Entry 2D2C (X-ray diffraction, 3.80 A resolution); this record covers chains A and D of the 16 polymer chains in the assembly.

[Chain A]
Molecule: Cytochrome b6
Source organism: Mastigocladus laminosus
Reference sequence: P83791 (CYB6_MASLA); numbering as in UniProt (aligned over 1-215)
Amino-acid sequence (215 residues; row label = number of the first residue in the row):
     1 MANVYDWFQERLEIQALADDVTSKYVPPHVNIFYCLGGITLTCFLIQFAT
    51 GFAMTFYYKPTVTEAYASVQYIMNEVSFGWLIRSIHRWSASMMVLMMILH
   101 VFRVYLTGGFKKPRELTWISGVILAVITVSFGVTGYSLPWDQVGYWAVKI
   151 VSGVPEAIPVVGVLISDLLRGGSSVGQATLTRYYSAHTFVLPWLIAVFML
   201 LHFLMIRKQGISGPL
Disordered / not traced: 1-12, 215
Covalently attached groups: heme c (HEC) linked to C35
Metal / ion sites: heme Fe site 1: H86, H187; heme Fe site 2: H100, H202
Residues lining bound ligands:
  - beta-carotene (BCR): F33, L36, I39, M96, L99
  - chlorophyll a (CLA): M97, I98, V101, Y105, V129
  - heme c (HEC): V26, P27, Y34, G38, L41, T42, I206, R207, K208
  - heme (HEM), molecule 1: Y34, G37, G38, T40, L41, M97, H100, V101, R103, V104, G108, G109, F110, R114, T117, W118, G121, V122, L124, A125, T128, M199, H202, F203, I206, Q209
  - heme (HEM), molecule 2: F44, Q47, F48, G51, F52, M54, T55, Y58, V69, R83, H86, R87, A90, M93, F131, G132, G135, Y136, L138, P139, H187, T188, P192
Swiss-Prot annotation at these positions:
  - binding site (heme c): C35, K208
  - binding site (heme b): R83, H86, H100, R103, H187, H202
Reported in the primary citation:
  - binding site for the ligand BNT: D141, V143

[Chain D]
Molecule: Cytochrome b6-f complex iron-sulfur subunit
Source organism: Mastigocladus laminosus
Notes: EC 1.10.99.1
Reference sequence: P83794 (UCRI_MASLA); residue numbers follow UniProt; this construct covers 1-179
Amino-acid sequence (179 residues; row label = number of the first residue in the row):
     1 MAQFTESMDVPDMGRRQFMNLLAFGTVTGVALGALYPLVKYFIPPSGGAV
    51 GGGTTAKDKLGNNVKVSKFLESHNAGDRVLVQGLKGDPTYIVVESKEAIR
   101 DYGINAVCTHLGCVVPWNAAENKFKCPCHGSQYDETGRVIRGPAPLSLAL
   151 CHATVQDDNIVLTPWTETDFRTGEKPWWV
Disordered / not traced: 1-11
Construct notes: conflict R138 (Lys in P83794)
Disulfide bonds: C113-C128
Metal / ion sites: 2Fe-2S cluster Fe: C108, H110, C126, H129
Residues lining bound ligands: 2Fe-2S cluster (FES): C108, H110, L111, G112, C113, V115, C126, C128, H129, G130, S131, P143
Reported in the primary citation:
  - 2Fe-2S cluster coordination: H129

[How chain A and chain D interact]
Pairs across the interface (16):
  A53(A) - Y41(D)  hydrogen bond (backbone-side chain)
  A53(A) - F42(D)  hydrophobic
  M54(A) - Y41(D)
  F56(A) - F42(D)  hydrophobic
  Y57(A) - Y41(D)  hydrogen bond (side chain-backbone)
  Y57(A) - F42(D)  hydrogen bond (side chain-backbone)
  Y57(A) - I43(D)
  V76(A) - Y41(D)
  S77(A) - P37(D)
  S77(A) - K40(D)  hydrogen bond (side chain-backbone)
  S77(A) - Y41(D)  hydrogen bond (backbone-backbone)
  S77(A) - I43(D)  hydrogen bond (side chain-backbone)
  F78(A) - P37(D)
  F78(A) - Y41(D)
  G79(A) - Y41(D)
  I82(A) - Y41(D)  hydrophobic
Also at the interface, not in a pair above, chain A (10 interface residues in all): F52
Also at the interface, not in a pair above, chain D (8 interface residues in all): L38, P44, P45

[Summary]
Chain A and chain D form an interface of 10 and 8 residues respectively, with 6 hydrogen bonds. Among the
polar pairs are A53(A)-Y41(D), Y57(A)-Y41(D) and Y57(A)-F42(D). Ligands of chain A: heme, chlorophyll a and
beta-carotene. From the paper: a binding site for the ligand BNT at D141(A) and V143(A); 2Fe-2S cluster
coordination by H129(D).
Chain A is Cytochrome b6 and chain D is Cytochrome b6-f complex iron-sulfur subunit, both from Mastigocladus
laminosus; the structure, Crystal Structure Of Cytochrome B6F Complex with DBMIB From M. Laminosus, was
determined by X-ray diffraction.
